Entry 9H87 (X-ray diffraction, 2.15 A resolution); this record covers chain A.

Chain A:
Name: Transcriptional regulator, PadR-like family
Organism: Lactococcus cremoris subsp. cremoris MG1363
UniProt: A2RI36 (A2RI36_LACLM); residue numbers follow UniProt; this construct covers 2-116
Chain sequence (131 residues; row label = number of the first residue in the row):
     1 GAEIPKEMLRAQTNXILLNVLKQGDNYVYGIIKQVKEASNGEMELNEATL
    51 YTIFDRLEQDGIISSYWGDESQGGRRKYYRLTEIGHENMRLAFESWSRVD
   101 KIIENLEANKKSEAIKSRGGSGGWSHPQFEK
Disordered / not traced: 1-2, 116-131
Construct notes: expression tag (1, 117-131); engineered mutation TY2_15 (Val in A2RI36), D55 (Lys in A2RI36), Q59 (Lys in A2RI36)
Modified positions: TY2 (3-amino-L-tyrosine) at position 15
Reported in the primary citation:
  - mutagenesis - L18R/M89N (4.7-fold), N19W, A92Y: increased catalytic activity
  - mutagenesis - Q12A, N19A, A92L, S95G, W96A, D100A, D100H, D100L, D100N, D100Q, D100R: decreased catalytic activity

In short:
From the paper: Q12A, N19A and A92L, among others, reduce catalytic activity; L18R/M89N, N19W and A92Y
increase catalytic activity; 14 substitutions were tested in all.
Chain A is Transcriptional regulator, PadR-like family (Lactococcus cremoris subsp. cremoris MG1363); the
structure, Crystal structure of LmrR variant V15aY with Val15 replaced by 3-aminotyrosine, was determined by
X-ray diffraction, deposited together with 9H88.
